PDB entry 9JGI | electron microscopy, 3.50 A resolution | chains E and H of the 15 polymer chains in the assembly

# Chain E (and H)
Molecule: tail tube protein
Organism: Bacillus subtilis
Notes: chain H of this document is another copy of the same molecule, construct and numbering; everything in this record applies to it too
UniProtKB: A0A162TY69 (A0A162TY69_BACIU); residue numbers follow UniProt; this construct covers 1-264
Sequence (270 residues; row label = number of the first residue in the row):
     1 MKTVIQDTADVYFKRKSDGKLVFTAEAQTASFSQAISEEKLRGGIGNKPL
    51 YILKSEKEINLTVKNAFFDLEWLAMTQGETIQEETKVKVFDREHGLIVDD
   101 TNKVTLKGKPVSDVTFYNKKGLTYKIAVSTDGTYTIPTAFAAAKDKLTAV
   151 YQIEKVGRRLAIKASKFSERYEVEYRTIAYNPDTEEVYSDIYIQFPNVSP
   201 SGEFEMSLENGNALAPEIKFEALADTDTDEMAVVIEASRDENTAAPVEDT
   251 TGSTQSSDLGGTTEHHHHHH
Disordered / not traced: 242-270
Sequence notes: expression tag (265-270)

# How chain E and chain H interact
Contacting residue pairs - 7 pairs, chain E then chain H:
  Leu-41(E) / Ala-213(H)  hydrophobic
  Gly-44(E) / Thr-8(H)
  Gly-44(E) / Ala-25(H)
  Gly-44(E) / Ala-27(H)  hydrogen bond (backbone-backbone)
  Ile-45(E) / Thr-8(H)
  Ile-45(E) / Asp-10(H)
  Leu-50(E) / Glu-26(H)
Interface residues without a listed pair, chain E (6 interface residues in all): Gly-43, Gly-46
Interface residues without a listed pair, chain H (11 interface residues in all): Asp-7, Gln-28, Ala-66, Phe-67, Arg-176

# In short
6 residues of chain E face 11 of chain H across their interface; the contacts include 1 hydrogen bond. The
hydrogen-bonded pair Gly-44(E)/Ala-27(H) is a backbone contact.
Chain E and chain H are both tail tube protein (Bacillus subtilis); the structure, Architecture of a
pentameric assembly of the tube tail protein, was determined by electron microscopy together with 9JGH from
the same study.
